Entry 8ACN (X-ray diffraction, 2.00 A resolution); this record covers chain A.

== Chain A ==
Name: Aconitase
Organism: Bos taurus
Notes: EC 4.2.1.3
UniProt: P20004 (ACON_BOVIN); residues 2-751 here correspond to UniProt positions 29-778 (UniProt number = residue number + 27)
Sequence (754 residues; each row starts with the number of its first residue):
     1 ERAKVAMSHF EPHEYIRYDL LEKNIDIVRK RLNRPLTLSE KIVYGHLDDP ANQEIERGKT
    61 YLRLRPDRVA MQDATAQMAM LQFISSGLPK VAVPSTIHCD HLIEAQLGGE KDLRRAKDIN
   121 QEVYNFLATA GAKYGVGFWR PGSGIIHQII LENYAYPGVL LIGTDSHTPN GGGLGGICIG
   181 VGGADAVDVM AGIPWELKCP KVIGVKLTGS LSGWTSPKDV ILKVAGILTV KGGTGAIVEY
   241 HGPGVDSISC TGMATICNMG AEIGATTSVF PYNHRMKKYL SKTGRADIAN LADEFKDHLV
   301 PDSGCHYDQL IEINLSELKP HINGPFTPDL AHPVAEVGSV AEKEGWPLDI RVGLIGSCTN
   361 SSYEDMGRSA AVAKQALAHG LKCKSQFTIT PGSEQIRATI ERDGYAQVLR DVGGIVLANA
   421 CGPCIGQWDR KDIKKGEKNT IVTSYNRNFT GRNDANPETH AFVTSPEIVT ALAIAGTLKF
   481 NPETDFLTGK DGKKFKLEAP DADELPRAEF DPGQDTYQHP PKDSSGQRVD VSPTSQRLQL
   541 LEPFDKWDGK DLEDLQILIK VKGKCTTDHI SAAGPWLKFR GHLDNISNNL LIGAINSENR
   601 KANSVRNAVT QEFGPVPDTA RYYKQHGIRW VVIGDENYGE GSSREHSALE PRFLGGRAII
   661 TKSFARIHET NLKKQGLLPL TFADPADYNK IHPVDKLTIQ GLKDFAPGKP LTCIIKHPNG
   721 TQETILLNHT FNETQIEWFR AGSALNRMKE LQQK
Unresolved in the structure: 1
Sequence notes: conflict His13 (Asn40 in P20004), Asp26 (Asn53 in P20004), Gln72 (Arg99 in P20004), Met190 (Thr217 in P20004), Lys382 (Gln409 in P20004), Val408 (Ile435 in P20004), Arg528 (Gln555 in P20004), Lys550 (Arg577 in P20004), Ser597 (Val624 in P20004), Arg600 (Gly627 in P20004), Gln625 (Lys652 in P20004), Ser647 (Ala674 in P20004), Phe653 (His680 in P20004), Gln700 (Lys727 in P20004); insertion (752)
Modified residues: Glu1 (pyroglutamic acid; PCA)
Bound ions: 4Fe-4S cluster Fe: Cys358, Cys421, Cys424 (together with nitroisocitric acid)
Small-molecule neighbours:
  - nitroisocitric acid (NIC): Gln72, Ala74, Thr75, His101, Asp165, Ser166, His167, Ile425, Arg447, Arg452, Arg580, Ser642, Ser643, Arg644
  - 4Fe-4S cluster (SF4): His101, Ile145, Ile146, His147, Asp165, His167, Ser357, Cys358, Cys421, Cys424, Ile425, Asn446, Arg452
Swiss-Prot annotation at these positions:
  - binding site (substrate): Gln72, Asp165 to His167, Arg447, Arg452, Arg580, Ser643, Arg644
  - binding site ([4Fe-4S] cluster): Cys358, Cys421, Cys424
  - modified residue: Lys4 (N6-succinyllysine), Lys23 (N6-acetyllysine), Lys111 (N6-acetyllysine), Lys117 (N6-acetyllysine), Lys206 (N6-acetyllysine), Lys384 (N6-succinyllysine), Lys490 (N6-acetyllysine), Lys496 (N6-acetyllysine), Lys522 (N6-succinyllysine), Ser532 (Phosphoserine), Lys546 (N6-acetyllysine), Lys564 (N6-succinyllysine), Lys578 (N6-acetyllysine), Lys601 (N6-succinyllysine), Ser643 (Phosphoserine), Lys662 (N6-succinyllysine), Lys696 (N6-acetyllysine), Lys703 (N6-acetyllysine), Lys709 (N6-acetyllysine), Lys716 (N6-acetyllysine)

== In short ==
Chain A binds 4Fe-4S cluster and nitroisocitric acid. Cys358, Cys421 and Cys424 form the 4Fe-4S cluster Fe
site. UniProt lists 9 substrate-binding residues and 3 [4Fe-4S] cluster-binding residues.
Chain A is Aconitase (Bos taurus); the structure, Crystal structures of aconitase with isocitrate and
nitroisocitrate bound, was determined by X-ray diffraction together with 7ACN from the same study.
